7VDR - chains A and C; structure by X-ray diffraction, 2.55 A resolution.

== Chain A ==
Name: Cyclin-dependent-like kinase 5
Organism: Homo sapiens
Notes: EC 2.7.11.1
UniProt: Q00535 (CDK5_HUMAN); numbering as in UniProt (aligned over 2-292)
Amino-acid sequence (292 residues; numbered 1 to 292; the number before each row is that of its first residue):
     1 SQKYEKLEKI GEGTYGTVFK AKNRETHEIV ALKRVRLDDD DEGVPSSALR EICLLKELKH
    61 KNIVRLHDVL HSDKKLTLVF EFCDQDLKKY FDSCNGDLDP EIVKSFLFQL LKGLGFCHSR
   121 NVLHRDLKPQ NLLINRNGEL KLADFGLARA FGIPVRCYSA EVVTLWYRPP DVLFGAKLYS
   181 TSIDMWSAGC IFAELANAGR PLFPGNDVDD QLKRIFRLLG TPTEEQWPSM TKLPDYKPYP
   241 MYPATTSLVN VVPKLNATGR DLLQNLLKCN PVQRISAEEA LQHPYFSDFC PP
Unresolved in the structure: 1, 292
Differences from the reference sequence: expression tag (1)
Curated features (UniProtKB/Swiss-Prot):
  - active site: D126 (Proton acceptor)
  - binding site (ATP): I10 to V18, K33
  - modified residue: Y15 (Phosphotyrosine), T17 (Phosphothreonine), K56 (N6-acetyllysine), S72 (Phosphoserine), S159 (Phosphoserine)
  - mutagenesis: S159 (S159A: No phenotype; S159T: Impaired p35/p25 (CDK5R1) binding)

== Chain C ==
Name: Cyclin-dependent kinase 5 activator 1, p25
Organism: Homo sapiens
UniProt: Q15078 (CD5R1_HUMAN); residues 100-307 here = UniProt positions 100-307
Amino-acid sequence (209 residues; numbered 99 to 307; the number before each row is that of its first residue):
    99 MQPPPAQPPA PPASQLSGSQ TGGSSSVKKA PHPAVTSAGT PKRVIVQAST SELLRCLGEF
   159 LCRRCYRLKH LSPTDPVLWL RSVDRSLLLQ GWQDQGFITP ANVVFLYMLC RDVISSEVGS
   219 DHELQAVLLT CLYLSYSYMG NEISYPLKPF LVESCKEAFW DRCLSVINLM SSKMLQINAD
   279 PHYFTQVFSD LKNESGQEDK KRLLLGLDR
Unresolved in the structure: 99-145, 294-307
Differences from the reference sequence: initiating methionine (99)
Curated features (UniProtKB/Swiss-Prot):
  - modified residue: T138 (Phosphothreonine)
  - mutagenesis: T138 (T138A: Increased susceptibility to calpain; T138E: Reduced susceptibility to calpain), L305 (L305A: In L-3A mutant; abolished recognition and ubiquitination by the CRL2(FEM1B) complex; L305R: In L-3R mutant ...)

== Interface between chain A and chain C ==
Pairs across the interface (60; chain A residue first):
  L37(A) - W258(C)
  D40(A) - P244(C)
  D40(A) - L245(C)  hydrogen bond (backbone-backbone)
  D40(A) - K246(C)  hydrogen bond (backbone-backbone)
  D41(A) - W190(C)
  D41(A) - K246(C)
  E42(A) - P244(C)
  G43(A) - S242(C)
  G43(A) - Y243(C)
  P45(A) - Y231(C)
  P45(A) - W258(C)  hydrophobic
  S46(A) - Y231(C)  hydrogen bond (backbone-side chain)
  S46(A) - S235(C)  hydrogen bond
  S46(A) - S242(C)
  S46(A) - Y243(C)  hydrogen bond (side chain-backbone)
  S47(A) - I241(C)
  L49(A) - Y231(C)  hydrophobic
  L49(A) - W258(C)  hydrophobic
  L49(A) - I265(C)  hydrophobic
  R50(A) - S235(C)  hydrogen bond (side chain-backbone)
  R50(A) - Y236(C)  hydrogen bond (side chain-backbone)
  R50(A) - G238(C)  hydrogen bond (side chain-backbone)
  I52(A) - I265(C)  hydrophobic
  C53(A) - Y236(C)  hydrophobic
  C53(A) - I265(C)  hydrophobic
  C53(A) - S269(C)
  C53(A) - M272(C)  hydrophobic
  L54(A) - Y236(C)
  K56(A) - I265(C)
  K56(A) - N266(C)  hydrogen bond
  K56(A) - S269(C)
  E57(A) - S269(C)  hydrogen bond
  E57(A) - S270(C)  hydrogen bond (side chain-backbone)
  E57(A) - L273(C)
  V69(A) - L262(C)  hydrophobic
  H71(A) - E255(C)
  H71(A) - W258(C)
  H71(A) - D259(C)  salt bridge
  H71(A) - L262(C)
  K74(A) - K254(C)
  L76(A) - L262(C)  hydrophobic
  R120(A) - L273(C)
  N121(A) - L273(C)
  N121(A) - A277(C)
  V122(A) - L273(C)  hydrophobic
  R149(A) - M237(C)  hydrogen bond (side chain-backbone)
  R149(A) - N239(C)  hydrogen bond
  A150(A) - Y236(C)
  A150(A) - L273(C)  hydrophobic
  A150(A) - N276(C)
  F151(A) - N276(C)
  G152(A) - N276(C)
  I153(A) - A199(C)  hydrophobic
  I153(A) - M237(C)  hydrophobic
  I153(A) - I275(C)
  I153(A) - N276(C)
  I153(A) - F282(C)  hydrophobic
  R156(A) - T197(C)
  C157(A) - N239(C)  hydrogen bond (backbone-side chain)
  S159(A) - N239(C)
Also at the interface, not in a pair above, chain A (33 interface residues in all): L147, Y158, E161
Also at the interface, not in a pair above, chain C (37 interface residues in all): Q193, P198, L232, Y234, E240, L249, C261

== Overview ==
Chain A and chain C form an interface of 33 and 37 residues respectively; the contacts include 14 hydrogen
bonds and 1 salt bridge. Among the polar pairs are H71(A)-D259(C), S46(A)-Y231(C) and S46(A)-S235(C).
Chain A is Cyclin-dependent-like kinase 5 and chain C is Cyclin-dependent kinase 5 activator 1, p25, both from
Homo sapiens; the structure, The structure of cyclin-dependent kinase 5 (CDK5) in complex with p25 and
Compound 13, was determined by X-ray diffraction together with 7VDP, 7VDQ, 7VDS and 7VDU from the same study.
